PDB entry 6Y5G | electron microscopy, 3.00 A resolution | chains B and C of the 6 polymer chains in the assembly

== Chain B ==
Protein: X-31 Influenza Haemagglutinin HA2
From: unidentified influenza virus
UniProt: P03437 (HEMA_I68A0); residues 1-172 here correspond to UniProt positions 346-517 (UniProt number = residue number + 345)
Chain sequence (172 residues; numbered 1 to 172; the number before each row is that of its first residue):
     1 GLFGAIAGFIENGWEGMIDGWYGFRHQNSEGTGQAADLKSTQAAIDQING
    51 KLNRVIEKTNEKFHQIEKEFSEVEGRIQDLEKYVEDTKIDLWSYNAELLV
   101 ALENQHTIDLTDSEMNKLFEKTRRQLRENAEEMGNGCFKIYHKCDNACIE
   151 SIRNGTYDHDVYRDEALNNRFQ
Disulfide bonds: Cys144-Cys148
Glycans and other covalent adducts: N-acetylglucosamine (NAG) linked to Asn154
What the authors report for this chain:
  - self-association interface (contacts with another copy of this molecule); pairs are residue here / residue on that copy: Arg54-Glu97 (salt bridge)
  - contacts within the chain: Lys51-His106
  - mutagenesis - R54K, Q105K, H106A: decreased stability (citing earlier work)

== Chain C ==
Protein: X-31 Influenza Haemagglutinin HA1
From: unidentified influenza virus
UniProt: P03437 (HEMA_I68A0); residues 8-325 here correspond to UniProt positions 24-341 (UniProt number = residue number + 16)
Chain sequence (318 residues; row label = number of the first residue in the row):
     8 NSTATLCLGHHAVPNGTLVKTITDDQIEVTNATELVQSSSTGKICNNPHR
    58 ILDGIDCTLIDALLGDPHCDVFQNETWDLFVERSKAFSNCYPYDVPDYAS
   108 LRSLVASSGTLEFITEGFTWTGVTQNGGSNACKRGPGSGFFSRLNWLTKS
   158 GSTYPVLNVTMPNNDNFDKLYIWGIHHPSTNQEQTSLYVQASGRVTVSTR
   208 RSQQTIIPNIGSRPWVRGLSSRISIYWTIVKPGDVLVINSNGNLIAPRGY
   258 FKMRTGKSSIMRSDAPIDTCISECITPNGSIPNDKPFQNVNKITYGACPK
   308 YVKQNTLKLATGMRNVPE
Disulfide bonds: Cys52-Cys277, Cys64-Cys76, Cys97-Cys139, Cys281-Cys305
Glycans and other covalent adducts: N-acetylglucosamine (NAG) linked to Asn22, Asn38, Asn81, Asn285; glycan linked to Asn165
What the authors report for this chain:
  - post-translational modification sites: Asn165
  - binding site for N-acetylglucosamine: Trp222
  - mutagenesis - T30S: decreased stability (citing earlier work)

== Interface between chain B and chain C ==
Residue-residue contacts - 7 pairs, chain B then chain C:
  Ser71(B) with Lys238(C)
  Glu72(B) with Arg208(C), salt bridge
  Val73(B) with Leu111(C), hydrophobic
  Glu74(B) with Ser107(C)
  Gly75(B) with Ser107(C)
  Arg76(B) with Ala106(C); Ser107(C), hydrogen bond (backbone-side chain)
Also at the interface, not in a pair above, chain B (7 interface residues in all): Asp79
Also at the interface, not in a pair above, chain C (7 interface residues in all): Ser110, Ile236

== In short ==
The chain B/chain C interface involves 7 residues from each chain; the contacts include 1 hydrogen bond and 1
salt bridge. Polar pairs include Glu72(B)-Arg208(C) and Arg76(B)-Ser107(C). N-acetylglucosamine is covalently
linked to Asn154(B). From the paper: a binding site for N-acetylglucosamine at Trp222(C); R54K, Q105K and
H106A of chain B reduce stability.
Here chain B is X-31 Influenza Haemagglutinin HA2 and chain C is X-31 Influenza Haemagglutinin HA1, both from
unidentified influenza virus. Entry 6Y5G (Ectodomain of X-31 Haemagglutinin at pH 8) was determined by
electron microscopy, deposited together with 6Y5H, 6Y5I, 6Y5J, 6Y5K and 6Y5L.
